Entry 9D2Q (X-ray diffraction, 1.87 A resolution); this record covers chain A.

Chain A:
Name: L-threonine dehydratase biosynthetic IlvA
From: Escherichia coli
Notes: EC 4.3.1.19
UniProt: P04968 (ILVA_ECOLI); residues 2-514 here = UniProt positions 2-514
Amino-acid sequence (533 residues; each row starts with the number of its first residue; numbers below 1 keep their minus sign (Met-18 is residue -18)):
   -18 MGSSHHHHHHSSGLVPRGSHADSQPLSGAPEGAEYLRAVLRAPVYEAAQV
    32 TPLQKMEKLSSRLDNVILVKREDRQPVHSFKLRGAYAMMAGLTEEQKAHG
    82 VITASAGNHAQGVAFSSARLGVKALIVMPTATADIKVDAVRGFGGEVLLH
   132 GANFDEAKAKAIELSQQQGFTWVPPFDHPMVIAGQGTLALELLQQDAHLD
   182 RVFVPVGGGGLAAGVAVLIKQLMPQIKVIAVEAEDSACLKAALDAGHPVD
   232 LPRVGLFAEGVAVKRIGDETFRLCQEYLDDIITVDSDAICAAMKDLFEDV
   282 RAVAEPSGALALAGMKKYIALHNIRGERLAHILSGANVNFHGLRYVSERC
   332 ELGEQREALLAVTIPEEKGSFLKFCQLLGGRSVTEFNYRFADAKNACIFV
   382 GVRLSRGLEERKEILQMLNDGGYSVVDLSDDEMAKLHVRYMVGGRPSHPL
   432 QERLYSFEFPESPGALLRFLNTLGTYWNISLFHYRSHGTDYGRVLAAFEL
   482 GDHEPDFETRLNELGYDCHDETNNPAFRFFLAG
Unresolved in the structure: -18 to 5, 482-496
Construct notes: initiating methionine (-18); expression tag (-17 to 1)
Modified positions: Lys62 ((2S)-2-amino-6-[[3-hydroxy-2-methyl-5-(phosphonooxymethyl)pyridin-4-yl]methylideneamino]hexanoic acid; LLP)
Curated features (UniProtKB/Swiss-Prot):
  - binding site (pyridoxal 5'-phosphate): Asn89, Gly188 to Leu192, Ser315
  - modified residue: Lys62 (N6-(pyridoxal phosphate)lysine)
Reported in the primary citation:
  - binding site for glycerol: Glu347, Gly350, Phe352, Leu353, Tyr369, Ile460
  - conformationally variable residues (side-chain flip): Glu347, Phe352
  - mutagenesis - F352A: increased catalytic activity on isoleucine
  - mutagenesis - F352A: unchanged catalytic activity
  - mutagenesis - F352A: unchanged binding to isoleucine
  - mutagenesis - F352A: increased growth in response to absence of isoleucine
  - binding site for the ligand EPE: Glu240, Val244 (from molecular simulation)
  - interface residues: Arg234, Leu237, Phe238, Pro441, Ser443, Asp471, Tyr472
  - catalytic residues: Lys62
  - self-association interface (contacts with another copy of this molecule): Arg234, Leu237, Phe238, Pro441, Ser443, Asp471, Tyr472

Overview:
Curated annotation (UniProt) lists 7 pyridoxal 5'-phosphate-binding residues. From the paper: the catalytic
residue Lys62; F352A increases catalytic activity on isoleucine.
Chain A is L-threonine dehydratase biosynthetic IlvA (Escherichia coli); the structure, Crystal structure of
E. coli Threonine dehydratase, was determined by X-ray diffraction together with 9D2R, 9D2S and 9D2T from the
same study.
